Entry 1RQ7 (X-ray diffraction, 2.60 A resolution); this record covers chains A and B.

[Chain A (and B)]
Molecule: Cell division protein ftsZ
Organism: Mycobacterium tuberculosis
Notes: chain B of this document is another copy of the same molecule, construct and numbering; everything in this record applies to it too
Reference sequence: P64170 (FTSZ_MYCTU); residue numbers follow UniProt; this construct covers 1-379
Sequence (382 residues; each row starts with the number of its first residue; numbers below 1 keep their minus sign (Gly-2 is residue -2)):
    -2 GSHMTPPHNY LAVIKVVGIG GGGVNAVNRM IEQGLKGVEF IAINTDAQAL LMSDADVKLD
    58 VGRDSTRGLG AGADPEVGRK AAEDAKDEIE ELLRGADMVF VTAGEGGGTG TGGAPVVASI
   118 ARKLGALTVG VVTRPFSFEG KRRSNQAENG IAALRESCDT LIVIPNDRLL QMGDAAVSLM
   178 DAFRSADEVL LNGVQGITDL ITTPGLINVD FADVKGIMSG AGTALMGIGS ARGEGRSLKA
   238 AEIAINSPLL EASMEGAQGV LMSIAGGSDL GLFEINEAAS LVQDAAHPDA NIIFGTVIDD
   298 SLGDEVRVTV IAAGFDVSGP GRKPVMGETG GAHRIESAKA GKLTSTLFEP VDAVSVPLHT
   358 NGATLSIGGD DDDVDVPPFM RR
Not modelled in the structure: -2 to 7, 64-68, 313-379 (chain B: -2 to 5, 60-69, 171-173, 314-379)
Differences from the reference sequence: cloning artifact (-2 to 0)
Ligand contacts: GDP (guanosine-5'-diphosphate): Gly17, Gly18, Gly19, Asn22, Asn41, Gly101, Glu102, Gly103, Gly104, Gly105, Thr106, Gly107, Thr108, Pro132, Glu136, Arg140, Asn163, Phe180, Ala183, Asp184, Leu187

[Chain A / chain B interface]
Residue-residue contacts (44):
  Val10(A) with Arg181(B)
  Leu47(A) with Met49(B), hydrophobic
  Val54(A) with Leu48(B), hydrophobic
  Lys55(A) with Leu47(B); Leu48(B); Met49(B), hydrogen bond (backbone-backbone)
  Leu56(A) with Leu47(B); Leu48(B), hydrophobic
  Asp57(A) with Gln45(B); Ala46(B); Leu47(B), hydrogen bond (backbone-backbone)
  Val58(A) with Gln45(B)
  Gly59(A) with Gln45(B), hydrogen bond (backbone-backbone)
  Arg60(A) with Asn41(B); Asp43(B), hydrogen bond (side chain-backbone); Ala44(B), hydrogen bond (side chain-backbone); Gln45(B), hydrogen bond (backbone-backbone); Ala46(B); Leu47(B); Asp57(B), salt bridge
  Asp61(A) with Ala44(B); Gln45(B), hydrogen bond
  Ser62(A) with Gln45(B)
  Glu85(A) with Gly18(B); Asp43(B); Ala46(B); Leu48(B)
  Glu88(A) with Gly19(B); Asn22(B), hydrogen bond; Glu102(B)
  Leu89(A) with Asn22(B)
  Arg91(A) with Glu102(B), salt bridge; Glu136(B), salt bridge; Phe180(B)
  Gly92(A) with Met177(B); Phe180(B); Arg181(B), hydrogen bond (backbone-side chain)
  Ala93(A) with Met177(B)
  Asp94(A) with Met177(B); Arg181(B), salt bridge
  Leu121(A) with Leu176(B); Met177(B)
  Gly122(A) with Met177(B)
  Ala123(A) with Met177(B)
Interface residues without a listed pair, chain A (25 interface residues in all): Leu48, Asp81, Ala82, Asp84
Interface residues without a listed pair, chain B (22 interface residues in all): Gly59, Ala70, Arg139, Asp184

[Overview]
25 residues of chain A and 22 residues of chain B are in contact; the contacts include 9 hydrogen bonds and 4
salt bridges. Polar pairs include Arg60(A)-Asp57(B), Arg91(A)-Glu102(B) and Arg91(A)-Glu136(B). Chain A binds
GDP.
Both chains are Cell division protein ftsZ (Mycobacterium tuberculosis). Entry 1RQ7 (Mycobacterium
tuberculosis ftsz in complex with GDP) was determined by X-ray diffraction together with 1RLU and 1RQ2 from
the same study.
